Entry 3O2P (X-ray diffraction, 2.23 A resolution); this record covers chains A and E.

[Chain A]
Name: Defective in cullin neddylation protein 1
From: Saccharomyces cerevisiae
Notes: fragment: DCUN1 domain, residues 70-269
UniProtKB: Q12395 (DCN1_YEAST); residues 70-269 here = UniProt positions 70-269
Sequence (202 residues; each row starts with the number of its first residue):
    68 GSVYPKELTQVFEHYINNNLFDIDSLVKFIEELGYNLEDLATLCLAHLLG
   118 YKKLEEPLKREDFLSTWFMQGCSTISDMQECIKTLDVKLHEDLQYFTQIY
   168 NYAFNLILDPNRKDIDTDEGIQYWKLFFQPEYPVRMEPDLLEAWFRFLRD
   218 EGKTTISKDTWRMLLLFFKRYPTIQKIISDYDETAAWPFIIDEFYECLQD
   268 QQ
Unresolved in the structure: 68-70
Differences from the reference sequence: expression tag (68-69)

[Chain E]
Name: Cell division control protein 53
From: Saccharomyces cerevisiae
UniProtKB: Q12018 (CDC53_YEAST); numbering as in UniProt (aligned over 730-815)
Sequence (88 residues; each row starts with the number of its first residue):
   728 GSNKRLTEDERIEKELNTERQIFLEACIVRIMKAKRNLPHTTLVNECIAQ
   778 SHQRFNAKVSMVKRAIDSLIQKGYLQRGDDGESYAYLA
Unresolved in the structure: 728-729
Differences from the reference sequence: expression tag (728-729)
Curated features (UniProtKB/Swiss-Prot):
  - cross-link: K760 (Glycyl lysine isopeptide (Lys-Gly) (interchain with G-Cter in NEDD8))
Reported in the primary citation:
  - post-translational modification sites: K760 (citing earlier work)

[Interface between chain A and chain E]
Contacting residue pairs (15):
  D226(A) - R804(E)  salt bridge
  M230(A) - R804(E)
  M230(A) - G808(E)
  E250(A) - K790(E)  hydrogen bond (backbone-side chain)
  T251(A) - H767(E)  hydrogen bond (backbone-side chain)
  A252(A) - H767(E)  hydrogen bond (backbone-side chain)
  A252(A) - K790(E)  hydrogen bond (backbone-side chain)
  A253(A) - H767(E)
  A253(A) - R804(E)  hydrogen bond (backbone-side chain)
  A253(A) - G808(E)
  A253(A) - E809(E)
  A253(A) - Y811(E)
  W254(A) - K790(E)  hydrogen bond (backbone-side chain)
  F256(A) - D794(E)
  D259(A) - K790(E)  salt bridge
Other interface residues (no listed pair), chain A (10 interface residues in all): P255
Other interface residues (no listed pair), chain E (10 interface residues in all): V786, R791, I797
The authors on this interface:
  - residue pairs: D226(A)-R804(E), M230(A)-R804(E), T251(A)-H767(E) (backbone contact), A253(A)-R804(E) (backbone contact), A253(A)-H767(E), W254(A)-K790(E) (backbone contact), F256(A)-R791(E), D259(A)-K790(E)

[In short]
Chain A and chain E each contribute 10 residues to their interface; the contacts include 6 hydrogen bonds and
2 salt bridges. Polar contacts include D226(A)-R804(E), D259(A)-K790(E) and E250(A)-K790(E). The authors
report contacts between D226(A) and R804(E), M230(A) and R804(E) and A253(A) and H767(E) among others;
backbone contacts between T251(A) and H767(E), A253(A) and R804(E) and W254(A) and K790(E). From the paper: a
modification site at K760(E).
Here chain A is Defective in cullin neddylation protein 1 and chain E is Cell division control protein 53,
both from Saccharomyces cerevisiae. Entry 3O2P (A Dual E3 Mechanism for Rub1 Ligation to Cdc53:
Dcn1(P)-Cdc53(WHB)) was determined by X-ray diffraction (same publication as 3O2U and 3O6B).
